PDB entry 6Z6O | electron microscopy, 3.80 A resolution | chains F and G of the 16 polymer chains in the assembly

Chain F:
Name: Histone deacetylase HDA1
Organism: Saccharomyces cerevisiae (strain ATCC 204508 / S288c)
Notes: EC 3.5.1.98
UniProt: P53973 (HDA1_YEAST); residue numbers follow UniProt; this construct covers 29-700
Chain sequence (672 residues; numbered 29 to 700; the number before each row is that of its first residue):
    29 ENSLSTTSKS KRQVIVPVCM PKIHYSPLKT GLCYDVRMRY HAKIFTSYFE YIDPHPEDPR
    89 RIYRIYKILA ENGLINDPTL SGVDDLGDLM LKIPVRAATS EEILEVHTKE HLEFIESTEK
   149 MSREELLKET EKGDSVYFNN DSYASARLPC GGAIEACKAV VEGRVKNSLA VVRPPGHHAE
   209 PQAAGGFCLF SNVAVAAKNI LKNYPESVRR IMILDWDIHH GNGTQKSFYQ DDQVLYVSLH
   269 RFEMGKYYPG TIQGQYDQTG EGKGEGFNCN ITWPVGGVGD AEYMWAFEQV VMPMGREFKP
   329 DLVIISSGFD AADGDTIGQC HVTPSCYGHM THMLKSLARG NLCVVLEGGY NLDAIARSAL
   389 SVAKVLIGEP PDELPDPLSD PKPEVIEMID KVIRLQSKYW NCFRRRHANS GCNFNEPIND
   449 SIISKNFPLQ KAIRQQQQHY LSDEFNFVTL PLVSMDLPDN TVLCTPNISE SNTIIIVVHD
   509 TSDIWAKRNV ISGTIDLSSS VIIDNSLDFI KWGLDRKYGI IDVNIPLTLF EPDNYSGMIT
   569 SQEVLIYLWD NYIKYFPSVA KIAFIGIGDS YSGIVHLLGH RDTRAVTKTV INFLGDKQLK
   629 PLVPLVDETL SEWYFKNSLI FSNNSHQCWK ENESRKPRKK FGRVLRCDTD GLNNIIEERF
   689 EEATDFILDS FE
Unresolved in the structure: 657-666, 679
Metal / ion sites: Zn2+: Asp245, His247, Asp338

Chain G:
Name: HDA1 complex subunit 2
Organism: Saccharomyces cerevisiae (strain ATCC 204508 / S288c)
UniProt: Q06629 (HDA2_YEAST); residues 10-638 here = UniProt positions 10-638
Chain sequence (629 residues; row label = number of the first residue in the row):
    10 KVYYLPVTLT QFQKDLSEIL ISLHAKSFKA SIIGEPQADA VNKPSGLPAG PETHPYPTLS
    70 QRQLTYIFDS NIRAIANHPS LLVDHYMPRQ LLRMEPTESS IAGSHKFQVL NQLINSICFR
   130 DREGSPNEVI KCAIIAHSIK ELDLLEGLIL GKKFRTKRLS GTSLYNEKHK FPNLPTVDST
   190 INKDGTPNSV SSTSSNSNST SYTGYSKDDY DYSVKRNLKK RKINTDDWLF LATTKHLKHD
   250 QYLLANYDID MIISFDPMLE VELPALQVLR NNANKDIPII KLLVQNSPDH YLLDSEIKNS
   310 SVKSSHLSNN GHVDDSQEYE EIKSSLLYFL QARNAPVNNC EIDYIKLVKC CLEGKDCNNI
   370 LPVLDLITLD EASKDSSDSG FWQPQLTKLQ YSSTELPLWD GPLDIKTYQT ELMHRAVIRL
   430 RDIQDEYAKG TVPLYEKRLN ETQRQNQLDE IKNSVGLTFK KKQEVEKSIN DSEKRLKHAM
   490 TESTKLQNKI NHLLKNRQEL ENFNKLPSNT ISSENHLEEG SALADKLKEY IDKNATLFNK
   550 LKELQQANAE KSKLNDELRS KYQIESSKAA ESAQTLKILQ ESMKSLENEV NGPLTKFSTE
   610 SLKKELERLQ NDFQSLKARN KFLKNYITL
Unresolved in the structure: 43-61, 132-134, 183-210, 309-324, 378-384, 611-618
Disulfides: Cys359-Cys366

Interface between chain F and chain G:
Contacting residue pairs (61):
  Ile51(F) with Asn620(G)
  Leu56(F) with Asp621(G)
  Val64(F) with Glu450(G); Thr451(G)
  Arg65(F) with Ala582(G)
  Arg67(F) with Gln454(G); Tyr571(G), hydrogen bond (backbone-side chain)
  Tyr68(F) with Glu450(G); Tyr571(G), hydrogen bond (backbone-side chain); Ser575(G); Ala578(G)
  Phe73(F) with Lys461(G)
  Tyr76(F) with Phe468(G), hydrophobic
  Phe77(F) with Phe468(G); Asn557(G)
  Tyr79(F) with Lys461(G); Val464(G), hydrophobic; Gly465(G); Asn564(G), hydrogen bond
  Ile80(F) with Gly465(G); Phe468(G), hydrophobic; Lys469(G)
  Arg88(F) with Asp458(G), salt bridge
  Tyr91(F) with Asn455(G)
  Ser109(F) with Arg447(G); Thr451(G), hydrogen bond
  Gly110(F) with Arg447(G), hydrogen bond (backbone-side chain)
  Pro122(F) with Lys586(G)
  Val123(F) with Lys586(G), hydrogen bond (backbone-side chain)
  Arg124(F) with Gln583(G), hydrogen bond; Lys586(G)
  Asn167(F) with Arg568(G), hydrogen bond
  Asn168(F) with Arg568(G); Gln572(G)
  Asp169(F) with Arg568(G); Ser575(G)
  Val189(F) with Ala627(G)
  Glu190(F) with Phe622(G); Gln623(G); Leu625(G)
  Gly191(F) with Asp621(G); Phe622(G)
  Arg192(F) with Asp621(G); Gln623(G)
  Lys230(F) with Asn124(G); Phe128(G)
  Asn231(F) with Thr106(G)
  Pro233(F) with Gly160(G)
  Glu234(F) with Gly160(G); Leu625(G); Lys630(G); Asn634(G), hydrogen bond (backbone-side chain)
  Ser235(F) with Asn629(G); Lys630(G); Asn634(G)
  Arg237(F) with Asn634(G), hydrogen bond
  Arg238(F) with Lys630(G)
  Asp329(F) with Lys630(G)
  Arg367(F) with Arg628(G), hydrogen bond (side chain-backbone); Asn629(G)
  Asn369(F) with Asn629(G)
Also at the interface, not in a pair above, chain F (46 interface residues in all): Met48, Ala70, Thr107, Leu108, Glu147, Arg151, Val193, Tyr232, Val236, Gln261, Pro328
Also at the interface, not in a pair above, chain G (48 interface residues in all): Pro105, Glu107, Lys161, Lys162, Leu448, Arg453, Gln472, Ser561, Asp565, Ile587, Gln619, Lys626, Phe631

Overview:
46 residues of chain F face 48 of chain G across their interface; the contacts include 11 hydrogen bonds and 1
salt bridge. Polar contacts include Arg88(F)-Asp458(G), Arg67(F)-Tyr571(G) and Tyr68(F)-Tyr571(G). Asp245(F),
His247(F) and Asp338(F) form the Zn2+ site.
Chain F is Histone deacetylase HDA1 and chain G is HDA1 complex subunit 2, both from Saccharomyces cerevisiae
(strain ATCC 204508 / S288c); the structure, HDAC-TC, was determined by electron microscopy, deposited
together with 6Z6F, 6Z6H and 6Z6P.
